Entry 4IQJ (X-ray diffraction, 3.20 A resolution); this record covers chains H and B of the 16 polymer chains in the assembly.

== Chain H ==
Molecule: 28-nt DNA strand
Sequence (28 nucleotides; row label = number of the first residue in the row):
     1 TTTTTTTGTG GCACTGGCCG TCGTTTCG
Disordered / not traced: 1

== Chain B ==
Protein: DNA polymerase III subunit alpha
Source organism: Thermus aquaticus
Notes: EC 2.7.7.7; fragment: DNA polymerase III subunit alpha
UniProtKB: Q9XDH5 (DPO3A_THEAQ); numbering as in UniProt (aligned over 1-1220)
Amino-acid sequence (1220 residues; row label = number of the first residue in the row):
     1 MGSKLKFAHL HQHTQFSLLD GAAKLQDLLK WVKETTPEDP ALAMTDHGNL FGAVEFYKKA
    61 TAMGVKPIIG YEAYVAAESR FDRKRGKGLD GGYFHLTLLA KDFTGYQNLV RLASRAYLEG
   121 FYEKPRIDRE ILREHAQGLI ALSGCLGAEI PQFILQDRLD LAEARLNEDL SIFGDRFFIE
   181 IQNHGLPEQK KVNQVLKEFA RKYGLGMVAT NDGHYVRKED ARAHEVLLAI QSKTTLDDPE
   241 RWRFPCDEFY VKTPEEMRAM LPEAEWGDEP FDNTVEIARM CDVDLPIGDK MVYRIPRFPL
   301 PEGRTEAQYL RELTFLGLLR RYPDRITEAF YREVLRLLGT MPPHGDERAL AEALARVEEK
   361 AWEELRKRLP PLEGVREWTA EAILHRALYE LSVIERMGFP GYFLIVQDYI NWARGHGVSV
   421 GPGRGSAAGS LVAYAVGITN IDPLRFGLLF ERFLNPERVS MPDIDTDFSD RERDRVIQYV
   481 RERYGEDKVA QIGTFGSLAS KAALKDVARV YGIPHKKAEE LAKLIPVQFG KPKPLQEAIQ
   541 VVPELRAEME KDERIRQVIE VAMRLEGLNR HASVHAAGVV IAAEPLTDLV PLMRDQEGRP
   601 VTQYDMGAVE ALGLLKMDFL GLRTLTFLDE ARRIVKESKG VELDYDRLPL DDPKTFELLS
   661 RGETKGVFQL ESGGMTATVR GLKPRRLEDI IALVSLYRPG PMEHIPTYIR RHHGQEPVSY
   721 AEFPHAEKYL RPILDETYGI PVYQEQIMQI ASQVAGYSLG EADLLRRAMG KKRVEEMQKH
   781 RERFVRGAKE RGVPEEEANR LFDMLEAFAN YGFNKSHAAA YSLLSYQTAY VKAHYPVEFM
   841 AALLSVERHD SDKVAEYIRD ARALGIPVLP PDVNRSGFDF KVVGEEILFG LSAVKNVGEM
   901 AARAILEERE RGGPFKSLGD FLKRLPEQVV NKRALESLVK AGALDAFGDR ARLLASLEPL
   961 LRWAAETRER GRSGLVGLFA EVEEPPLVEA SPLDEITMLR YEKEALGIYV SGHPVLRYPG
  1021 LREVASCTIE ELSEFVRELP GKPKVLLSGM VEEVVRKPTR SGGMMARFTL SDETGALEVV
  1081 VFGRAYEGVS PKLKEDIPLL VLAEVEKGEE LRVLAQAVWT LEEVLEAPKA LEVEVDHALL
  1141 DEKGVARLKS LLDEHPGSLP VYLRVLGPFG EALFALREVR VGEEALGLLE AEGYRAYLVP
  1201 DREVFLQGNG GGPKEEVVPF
Disordered / not traced: 1-4, 84-91, 339-345, 367-376, 495-498, 511-512, 527-531, 539-543, 1060-1062, 1107-1111
Bound ions: Zn2+ site 1: His11, His13, Glu72, Asp212; Zn2+ site 2: Asp20, His47, His214; Zn2+ site 3: Glu72, His95, Cys145; Mg2+: Asp463, Asp465, Asp618

== Chain H / chain B interface ==
Pairs across the interface - 12 pairs, chain H then chain B:
  DT2(H) - Arg424(B)  salt bridge to the phosphate
  DT2(H) - Gly425(B)  phosphate contact
  DT2(H) - His817(B)  salt bridge to the phosphate
  DT5(H) - Pro532(B)  phosphate contact
  DT6(H) - Pro526(B)  phosphate contact
  DT9(H) - Asp850(B)  phosphate contact
  DG10(H) - Arg623(B)  sugar contact
  DG11(H) - Arg623(B)  salt bridge to the phosphate
  DC12(H) - Glu597(B)  sugar contact
  DA13(H) - Glu597(B)  phosphate contact
  DC19(H) - Asn931(B)  phosphate contact
  DG20(H) - Gln928(B)  hydrogen bond to the phosphate
Also at the interface, not in a pair above, chain B (13 interface residues in all): Lys501, Gln596, Glu847

== Overview ==
10 residues of chain H and 13 residues of chain B are in contact; the contacts include 1 hydrogen bond and 3
salt bridges. Polar contacts include DG20(H)-Gln928(B), DT2(H)-Arg424(B) and DT2(H)-His817(B). His11(B),
His13(B), Glu72(B) and Asp212(B) form the Zn2+ site 1.
Here chain H is a 28-nt DNA strand and chain B is DNA polymerase III subunit alpha (Thermus aquaticus). Entry
4IQJ (Structure of PolIIIalpha-Tauc-DNA complex suggests an atomic model of the replisome) was determined by
X-ray diffraction.
